9DKX - chains A and C; structure by electron microscopy, 3.70 A resolution.

Chain A:
Molecule: Dynein heavy chain, cytoplasmic
Source organism: Saccharomyces cerevisiae
UniProtKB: P36022 (DYHC_YEAST); the construct has insertions or renumbered stretches relative to UniProt, so the offset changes along the chain: 1221-1488 = UniProt 1219-1486; 1511-4092 = UniProt 1511-4092
Amino-acid sequence (2875 residues; numbered 1220 to 4092 plus 24 insertion-coded residues; 22 numbers in that range are skipped by the numbering (no residue carries them; nothing is unmodelled there); the number before each row is that of its first residue; a row labelled like 1488A-1488X holds insertion residues (1488A, then the next letters in order)):
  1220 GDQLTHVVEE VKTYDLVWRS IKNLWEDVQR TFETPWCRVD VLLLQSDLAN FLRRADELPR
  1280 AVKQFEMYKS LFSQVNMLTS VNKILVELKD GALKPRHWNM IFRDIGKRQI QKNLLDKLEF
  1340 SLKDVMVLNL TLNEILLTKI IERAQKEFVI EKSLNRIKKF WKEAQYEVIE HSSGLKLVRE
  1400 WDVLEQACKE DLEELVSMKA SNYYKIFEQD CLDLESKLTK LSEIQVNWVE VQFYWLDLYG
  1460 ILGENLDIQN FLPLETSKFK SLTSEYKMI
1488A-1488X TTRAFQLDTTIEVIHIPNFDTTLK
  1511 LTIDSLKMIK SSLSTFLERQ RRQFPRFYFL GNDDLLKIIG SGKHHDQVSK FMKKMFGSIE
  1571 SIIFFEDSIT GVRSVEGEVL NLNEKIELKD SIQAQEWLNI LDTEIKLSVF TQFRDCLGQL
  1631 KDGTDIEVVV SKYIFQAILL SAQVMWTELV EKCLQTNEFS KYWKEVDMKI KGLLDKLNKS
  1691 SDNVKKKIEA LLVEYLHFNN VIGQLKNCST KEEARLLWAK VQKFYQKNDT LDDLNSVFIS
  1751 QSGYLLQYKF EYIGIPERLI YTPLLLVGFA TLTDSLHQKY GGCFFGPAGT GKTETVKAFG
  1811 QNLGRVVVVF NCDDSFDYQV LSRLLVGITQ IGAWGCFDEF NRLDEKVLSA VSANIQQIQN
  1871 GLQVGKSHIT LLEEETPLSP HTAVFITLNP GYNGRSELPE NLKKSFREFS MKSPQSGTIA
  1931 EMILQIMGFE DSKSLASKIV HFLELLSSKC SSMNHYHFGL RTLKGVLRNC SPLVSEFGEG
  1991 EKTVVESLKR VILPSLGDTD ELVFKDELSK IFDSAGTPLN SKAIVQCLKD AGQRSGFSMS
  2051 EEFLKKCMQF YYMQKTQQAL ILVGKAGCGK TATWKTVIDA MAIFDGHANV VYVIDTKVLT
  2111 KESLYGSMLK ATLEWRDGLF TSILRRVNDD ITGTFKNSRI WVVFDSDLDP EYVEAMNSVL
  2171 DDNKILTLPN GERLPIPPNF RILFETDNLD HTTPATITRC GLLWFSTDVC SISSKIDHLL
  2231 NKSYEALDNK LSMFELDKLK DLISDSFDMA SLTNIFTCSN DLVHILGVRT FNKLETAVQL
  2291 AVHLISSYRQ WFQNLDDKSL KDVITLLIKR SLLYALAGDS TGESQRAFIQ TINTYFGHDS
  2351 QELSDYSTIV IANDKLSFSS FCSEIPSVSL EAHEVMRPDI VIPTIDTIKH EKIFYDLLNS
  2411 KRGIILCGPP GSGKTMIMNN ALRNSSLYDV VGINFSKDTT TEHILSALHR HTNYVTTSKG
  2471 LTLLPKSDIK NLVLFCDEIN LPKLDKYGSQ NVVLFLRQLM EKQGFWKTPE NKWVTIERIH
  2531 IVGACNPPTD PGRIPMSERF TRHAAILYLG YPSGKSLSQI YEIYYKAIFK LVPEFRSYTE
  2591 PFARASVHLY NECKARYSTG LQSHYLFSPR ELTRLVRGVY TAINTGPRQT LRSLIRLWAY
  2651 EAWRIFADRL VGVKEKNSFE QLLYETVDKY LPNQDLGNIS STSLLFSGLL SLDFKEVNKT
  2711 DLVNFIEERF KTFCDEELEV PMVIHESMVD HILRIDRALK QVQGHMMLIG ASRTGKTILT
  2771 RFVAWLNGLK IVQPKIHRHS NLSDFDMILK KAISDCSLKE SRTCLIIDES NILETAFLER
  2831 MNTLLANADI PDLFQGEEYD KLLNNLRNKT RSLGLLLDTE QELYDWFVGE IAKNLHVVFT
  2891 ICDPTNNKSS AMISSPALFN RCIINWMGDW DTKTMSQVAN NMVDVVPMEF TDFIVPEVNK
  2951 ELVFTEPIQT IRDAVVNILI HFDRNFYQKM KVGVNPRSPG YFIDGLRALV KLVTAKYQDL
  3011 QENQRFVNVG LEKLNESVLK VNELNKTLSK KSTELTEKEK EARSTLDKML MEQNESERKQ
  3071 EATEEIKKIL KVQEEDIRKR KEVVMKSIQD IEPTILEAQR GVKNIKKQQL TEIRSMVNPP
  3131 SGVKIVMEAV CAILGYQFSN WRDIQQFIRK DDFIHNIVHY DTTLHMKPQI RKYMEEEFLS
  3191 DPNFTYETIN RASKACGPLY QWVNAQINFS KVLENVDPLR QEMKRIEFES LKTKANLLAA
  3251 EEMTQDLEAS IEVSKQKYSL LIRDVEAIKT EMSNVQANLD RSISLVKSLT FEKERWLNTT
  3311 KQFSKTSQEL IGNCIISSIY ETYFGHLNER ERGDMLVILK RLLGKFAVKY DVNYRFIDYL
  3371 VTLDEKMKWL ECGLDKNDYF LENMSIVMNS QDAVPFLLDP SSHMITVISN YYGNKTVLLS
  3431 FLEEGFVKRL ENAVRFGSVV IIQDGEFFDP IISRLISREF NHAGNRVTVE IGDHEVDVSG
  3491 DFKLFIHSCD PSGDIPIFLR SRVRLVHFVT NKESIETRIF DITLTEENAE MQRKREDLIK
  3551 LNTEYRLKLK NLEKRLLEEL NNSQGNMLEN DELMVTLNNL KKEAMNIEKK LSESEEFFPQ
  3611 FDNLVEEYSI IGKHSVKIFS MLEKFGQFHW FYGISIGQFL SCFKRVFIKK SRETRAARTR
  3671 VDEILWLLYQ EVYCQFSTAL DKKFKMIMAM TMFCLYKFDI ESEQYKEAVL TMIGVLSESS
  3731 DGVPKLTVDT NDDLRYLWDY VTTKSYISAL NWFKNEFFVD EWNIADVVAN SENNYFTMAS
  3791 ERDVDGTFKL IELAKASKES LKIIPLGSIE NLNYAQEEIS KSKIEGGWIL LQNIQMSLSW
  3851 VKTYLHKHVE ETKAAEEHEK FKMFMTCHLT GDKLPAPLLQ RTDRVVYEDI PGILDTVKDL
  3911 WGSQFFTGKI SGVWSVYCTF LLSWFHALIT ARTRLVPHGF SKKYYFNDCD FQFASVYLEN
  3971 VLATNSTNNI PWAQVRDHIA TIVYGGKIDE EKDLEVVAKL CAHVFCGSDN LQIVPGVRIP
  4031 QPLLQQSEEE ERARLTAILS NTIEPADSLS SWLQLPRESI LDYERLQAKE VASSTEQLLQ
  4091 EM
Disordered / not traced: 1220-1442, 1465-1471, 1488A-1488X, 1574-1578, 1823-1827, 1902-1906, 2141-2142, 2237-2244, 2362-2365, 2466-2470, 3035-3288, 3573-3581, 3661-3669, 3737-3740, 3860-3866, 3917-3920, 4092
Construct notes: expression tag (1220); conflict Phe-1575 (Leu in P36022), Ser-1578 (Phe in P36022), Glu-1668 (Gln in P36022), Val-1777 (Ile in P36022), Val-1984 (Ile in P36022), Val-2936 (Ile in P36022), Gln-3266 (Arg in P36022), Gly-3343 (Ala in P36022), Val-3444 (Ile in P36022), Arg-3556 (Lys in P36022), Asp-3742 (Asn in P36022), Val-3895 (Phe in P36022), Asp-4072 (Asn in P36022)
Ion coordination: Mg2+: Thr-2081, Asp-2155, Glu-2195 (together with ATP)
Ligand contacts:
  - ADP (adenosine-5'-diphosphate), molecule 1: Leu-1769, Ile-1770, Thr-1772, Leu-1775, Ala-1798, Gly-1799, Thr-1800, Gly-1801, Lys-1802, Thr-1803, Glu-1804, Pro-1924, Ile-1929, Leu-1970, Arg-1971, Lys-1974
  - ADP, molecule 2: Val-2391, Ile-2392, Thr-2394, Thr-2397, Pro-2419, Pro-2420, Gly-2421, Ser-2422, Gly-2423, Lys-2424, Thr-2425, Met-2426, Pro-2562, Ile-2570, Tyr-2571, Pro-2619, Arg-2620, Thr-2623
  - ADP, molecule 3: Pro-2731, Met-2732, Val-2733, His-2735, Met-2738, Ser-2762, Arg-2763, Thr-2764, Gly-2765, Lys-2766, Thr-2767, Ile-2768, Cys-2892, Trp-2920, Val-2928, Ile-2993, Arg-2997, Glu-3469, Arg-3512
  - ATP (adenosine-5'-triphosphate): Phe-2047, Ser-2048, Phe-2053, Lys-2075, Ala-2076, Gly-2077, Cys-2078, Gly-2079, Lys-2080, Thr-2081, Ala-2082, Asp-2155, Glu-2195, Val-2219, Cys-2220, Ser-2224, Lys-2225, His-2228, Leu-2229, Phe-2281, Glu-2285, Arg-2507, Glu-2511, Arg-2549, Arg-2552
Curated features (UniProtKB/Swiss-Prot):
  - binding site (ATP): Gly-1796 to Thr-1803, Gly-2074 to Thr-2081, Gly-2418 to Thr-2425, Gly-2760 to Thr-2767
Reported in the primary citation:
  - mutagenesis - D2868K: increased catalytic activity
  - mutagenesis - D2868K: unchanged binding to Lis1 (citing earlier work)

Chain C:
Molecule: Nuclear distribution protein PAC1
Source organism: Saccharomyces cerevisiae
UniProtKB: P39946 (LIS1_YEAST); residues 1-494 here = UniProt positions 1-494
Amino-acid sequence (495 residues; numbered 0 to 494; the number before each row is that of its first residue; numbering starts at 0):
     0 GMTNWQQQLP LTDTQKNELD KSVLRYLNWN YKQTVRHEHA QDYESVRHAI VTLSGFLLQE
    60 SVDRQEFISN NDTSNESMVD IDELLLPKKW NSIVRLQKKI IELEQNTETL VSQIKDLNTQ
   120 VSELAQFKPT TSNGTSAHNV LKWIPRNLPS CLINVESSVT SVKLHPNLPI VFVATDHGKL
   180 YAFDLFNYTI PLASLQSHTK AITSMDVLFT NYTNSSKKNY LVIVTASKDL QIHVFKWVSE
   240 ECKFQQIRSL LGHEHIVSAV KIWQKNNDVH IASCSRDQTV KIWDFHNGWS LKTFQPHSQW
   300 VRSIDVLGDY IISGSHDTTL RLTHWPSGNG LSVGTGHEFP IEKVKFIHFI EDSPEIRFRT
   360 PSTDRYKNWG MQYCVSASRD RTIKIWEIPL PTLMAHRAPI PNPTDSNFRC VLTLKGHLSW
   420 VRDISIRGQY LFSCADDKSV RCWDLNTGQC LHVWEKLHTG FVNCLDLDVD FDSNVTPRQM
   480 MVTGGLDCKS NVFMR
Disordered / not traced: 0-138, 213-216, 393-397
Construct notes: expression tag (0)
Reported in the primary citation:
  - mutagenesis - R275A/R301A/R378A/W419A/K437A: abolished catalytic activity with Dynein heavy chain, cytoplasmic (chain A)
  - mutagenesis - R275A/R301A/R378A/W419A/K437A: abolished binding to Dynein heavy chain, cytoplasmic (chain A) (citing earlier work)

Chain A / chain C interface:
Contacting residue pairs - 28 pairs, chain A then chain C:
  Gly-2698(A) / Arg-380(C)  hydrogen bond (backbone-side chain)
  Leu-2699(A) / Arg-380(C)  hydrogen bond (backbone-side chain)
  Leu-2700(A) / Leu-417(C)
  Ser-2701(A) / Arg-380(C)  hydrogen bond (backbone-side chain)
  Ser-2701(A) / Leu-417(C)
  Leu-2702(A) / Arg-380(C)
  Leu-2702(A) / His-416(C)
  Asp-2711(A) / Lys-437(C)  salt bridge
  Phe-2715(A) / Ser-418(C)
  Phe-2715(A) / Phe-460(C)  hydrophobic
  Glu-2718(A) / Phe-460(C)
  Arg-2719(A) / Ser-418(C)
  Arg-2719(A) / Trp-419(C)
  Arg-2719(A) / Asp-435(C)  salt bridge
  Arg-2719(A) / Phe-460(C)
  Asp-2725(A) / Arg-275(C)  hydrogen bond (backbone-side chain)
  Glu-2726(A) / Arg-275(C)
  Glu-2726(A) / His-315(C)
  Glu-2726(A) / Arg-378(C)  salt bridge
  Trp-2775(A) / Trp-419(C)  hydrophobic
  Leu-2776(A) / Phe-338(C)
  Asn-2777(A) / Phe-338(C)
  Gly-2778(A) / Phe-338(C)
  His-3472(A) / His-254(C)
  Ala-3473(A) / His-254(C)
  Gly-3474(A) / Leu-229(C)
  Gly-3474(A) / His-254(C)
  Asn-3475(A) / Leu-229(C)
Also at the interface, not in a pair above, chain A (20 interface residues in all): Thr-2722
Also at the interface, not in a pair above, chain C (20 interface residues in all): Glu-253, Trp-299, Arg-301, Gly-415, Lys-455, Leu-485

Summary:
Chain A and chain C each contribute 20 residues to their interface, with 4 hydrogen bonds and 3 salt bridges.
Polar pairs include Asp-2711(A)/Lys-437(C), Arg-2719(A)/Asp-435(C) and Glu-2726(A)/Arg-378(C). The paper
reports that D2868K of chain A increases catalytic activity; R275A/R301A/R378A/W419A/K437A of chain C abolish
catalytic activity with Dynein heavy chain, cytoplasmic (chain A).
Chain A is Dynein heavy chain, cytoplasmic and chain C is Nuclear distribution protein PAC1, both from
Saccharomyces cerevisiae; the structure, CryoEM structures of yeast cytoplasmic dynein in the presence of ATP
and Lis1, was determined by electron microscopy, deposited together with 9DJ7, 9DJU, 9DJZ, 9DK0, 9DKH, 9DKM
and 6 further entries.
